3KWW - chains A and C of the 3 polymer chains in the assembly; structure by X-ray diffraction, 2.18 A resolution.

[Chain A]
Molecule: HLA class I histocompatibility antigen, B-35 alpha chain
Source organism: Homo sapiens
Notes: fragment: residues in UNP 25-300
Reference sequence: P30685 (1B35_HUMAN); residues 1-276 here correspond to UniProt positions 25-300 (UniProt number = residue number + 24)
Amino-acid sequence (276 residues; each row starts with the number of its first residue):
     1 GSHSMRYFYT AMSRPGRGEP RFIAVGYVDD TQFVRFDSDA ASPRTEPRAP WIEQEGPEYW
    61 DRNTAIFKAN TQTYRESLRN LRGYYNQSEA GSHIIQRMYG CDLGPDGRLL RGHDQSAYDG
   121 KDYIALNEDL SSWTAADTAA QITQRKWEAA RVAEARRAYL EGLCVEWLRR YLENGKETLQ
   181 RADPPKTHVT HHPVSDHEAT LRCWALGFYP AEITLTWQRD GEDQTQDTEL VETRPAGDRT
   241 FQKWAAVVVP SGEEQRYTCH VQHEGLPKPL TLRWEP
Disulfides: Cys101-Cys164, Cys203-Cys259
Construct notes: engineered mutation Ala65 (Gln89 in P30685), Ala69 (Thr93 in P30685), Ala155 (Gln179 in P30685)
Reported in the primary citation:
  - mutagenesis - Q65A, T69A: unchanged binding to SB27 TCR

[Chain C]
Molecule: peptide from Trans-activator protein BZLF1
Reference sequence: P03206 (BZLF1_EBVB9); residues 1-13 here correspond to UniProt positions 52-64 (UniProt number = residue number + 51)
Amino-acid sequence (13 residues; numbered 1 to 13; the number before each row is that of its first residue):
     1 LPEPLPQGQL TAY

[Chain A / chain C interface]
Residue-residue contacts (53):
  Met5(A) with Leu1(C)
  Tyr7(A) with Leu1(C), hydrogen bond (side chain-backbone); Pro2(C)
  Tyr9(A) with Pro2(C)
  Tyr59(A) with Leu1(C), hydrophobic
  Arg62(A) with Leu1(C); Pro4(C); Leu5(C)
  Asn63(A) with Leu1(C); Pro2(C)
  Ala65(A) with Leu5(C)
  Ile66(A) with Glu3(C); Pro4(C), hydrophobic; Leu5(C), hydrophobic
  Phe67(A) with Pro2(C), hydrophobic
  Ala69(A) with Leu5(C), hydrophobic; Leu10(C)
  Asn70(A) with Leu10(C)
  Thr73(A) with Leu10(C); Ala12(C)
  Tyr74(A) with Tyr13(C), hydrogen bond
  Glu76(A) with Ala12(C)
  Ser77(A) with Ala12(C); Tyr13(C), hydrogen bond (side chain-backbone)
  Asn80(A) with Ala12(C); Tyr13(C)
  Leu81(A) with Tyr13(C), hydrophobic
  Tyr84(A) with Tyr13(C), hydrogen bond (side chain-backbone)
  Ile95(A) with Tyr13(C)
  Arg97(A) with Glu3(C), salt bridge; Tyr13(C)
  Tyr99(A) with Pro2(C); Glu3(C), hydrogen bond (side chain-backbone)
  Ser116(A) with Tyr13(C), hydrogen bond
  Tyr123(A) with Tyr13(C), hydrophobic
  Thr143(A) with Tyr13(C), hydrogen bond (side chain-backbone)
  Lys146(A) with Thr11(C); Ala12(C); Tyr13(C), hydrogen bond (side chain-backbone)
  Trp147(A) with Thr11(C); Ala12(C), hydrogen bond (side chain-backbone); Tyr13(C), hydrophobic
  Ala150(A) with Thr11(C)
  Val152(A) with Thr11(C)
  Ala155(A) with Glu3(C)
  Arg156(A) with Glu3(C), salt bridge
  Tyr159(A) with Leu1(C), hydrogen bond (side chain-backbone); Pro2(C); Glu3(C); Pro4(C)
  Leu163(A) with Pro4(C), hydrophobic
  Trp167(A) with Leu1(C)
  Tyr171(A) with Leu1(C), hydrogen bond (side chain-backbone)

[Summary]
34 residues of chain A and 9 residues of chain C are in contact; the contacts include 11 hydrogen bonds and 2
salt bridges. Polar pairs include Arg97(A)-Glu3(C), Arg156(A)-Glu3(C) and Tyr7(A)-Leu1(C). The paper reports
that Q65A and T69A of chain A leave binding to SB27 TCR unchanged.
Here chain A is HLA class I histocompatibility antigen, B-35 alpha chain (Homo sapiens) and chain C is peptide
from Trans-activator protein BZLF1. Entry 3KWW (Crystal structure of the 'restriction triad' mutant of HLA
B*3508, beta-2-microglobulin and EBV peptide) was determined by X-ray diffraction together with 3KXF from the
same study.
